Entry 6ZR9 (X-ray diffraction, 2.05 A resolution); this record covers chain A.

Chain A:
Name: Carbonic anhydrase 7
From: Homo sapiens
Notes: EC 4.2.1.1
Reference sequence: P43166 (CAH7_HUMAN); residues -1 to 262 here correspond to UniProt positions 1-264 (UniProt number = residue number + 2)
Sequence (274 residues; numbered -3 to 270; the number before each row is that of its first residue; numbers below 1 keep their minus sign (Met-3 is residue -3)):
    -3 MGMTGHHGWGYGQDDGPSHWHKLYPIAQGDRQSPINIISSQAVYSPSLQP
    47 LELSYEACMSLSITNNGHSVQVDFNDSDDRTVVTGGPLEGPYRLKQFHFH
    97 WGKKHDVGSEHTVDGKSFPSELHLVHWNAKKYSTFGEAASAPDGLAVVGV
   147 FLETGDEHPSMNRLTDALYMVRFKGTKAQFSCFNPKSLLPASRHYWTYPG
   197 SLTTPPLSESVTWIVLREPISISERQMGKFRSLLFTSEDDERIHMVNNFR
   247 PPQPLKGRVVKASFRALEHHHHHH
Not modelled in the structure: -3 to 4, 263-270
Sequence notes: initiating methionine (-3); expression tag (-2, 263-270); engineered mutation Ser183 (Cys185 in P43166), Ser217 (Cys219 in P43166)
Cystine bridges: Cys54-Cys178
Metal / ion sites: Zn2+: His94, His96, His119 (together with QOZ)
Small-molecule neighbours: QOZ (2-[4-(diphenylmethyl)piperazin-1-yl]-N-(4-sulfamoylphenyl)ethanamide): Gln92, His94, His96, Glu106, His119, Val121, Phe131, Gly132, Ala135, Ser136, Val143, Ser197, Leu198, Thr199, Thr200, Pro202, Ser204, Trp209
UniProt features mapped onto this chain:
  - active site: His64 (Proton donor/acceptor)
  - binding site (Zn(2+)): His94, His96, His119
  - binding site (substrate): Thr199, Thr200
From the paper describing this entry:
  - binding site for QOZ: His94, Val121, Phe131, Leu198, Thr199, Thr200, Pro202
  - specificity-determining residues: Ala135, Ser204

In short:
Ligands of chain A: compound QOZ. His94, His96 and His119 form the Zn2+ site. UniProt lists active-site
residue His64, 3 Zn2+-binding residues and substrate-binding residues Thr199 and Thr200. From the paper: a
binding site for QOZ at His94, Val121 and Phe131 among others; specificity determinants Ala135 and Ser204.
Chain A is Carbonic anhydrase 7 (Homo sapiens); the structure, The crystal structure of the complex of hCAVII
with 2-(4-benzhydrylpiperazin-1-yl)-N-(4-sulfamoylphenyl)acetamide, was determined by X-ray diffraction,
deposited together with 6ZR8.
